6OD0 - chains A and D; structure by X-ray diffraction, 2.15 A resolution.

Chain A:
Protein: Calcium and integrin-binding protein 1
From: Homo sapiens
UniProtKB: Q99828 (CIB1_HUMAN); residue numbers follow UniProt; this construct covers 1-191
Amino-acid sequence (191 residues; row label = number of the first residue in the row):
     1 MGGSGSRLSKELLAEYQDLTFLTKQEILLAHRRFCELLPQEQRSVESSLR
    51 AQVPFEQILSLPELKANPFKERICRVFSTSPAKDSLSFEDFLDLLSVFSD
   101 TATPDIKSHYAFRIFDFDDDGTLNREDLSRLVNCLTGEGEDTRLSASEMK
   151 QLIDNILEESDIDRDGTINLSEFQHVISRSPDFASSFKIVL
Unresolved in the structure: 1-20, 141, 185-191
Ion coordination: Ca2+ site 1: Asp116, Asp118, Asp120, Thr122, Asp127; Ca2+ site 2 near Asp118 (its only coordinating residue here); Ca2+ site 3: Asp161, Asp163, Asp165, Thr167, Glu172
Swiss-Prot annotation at these positions:
  - binding site (Ca(2+)): Asp116, Asp118, Asp120, Thr122, Asp127, Asp161, Asp163, Asp165, Thr167, Glu172
  - lipidation: Gly2 (N-myristoyl glycine)
  - natural variant: Arg72 to Leu191 (deletion: In EV3)
  - mutagenesis: Gly2 (G2A: Inhibits translocation to the plasma membrane. Increased apoptosis after TNF stimulation), Ser78 (S78A: Loss of phosphorylation by PKD/PRKD2; in isoform 2; S78E: Phosphomimetic; promotes tumor growth by an indirect mechanism; in isoform 2), Ile114 to Phe117 (Loss of binding to ITGAV), Phe115 (F115A: Loss of binding to ITGA2B), Asp127 (D127N: Cytoplasmic localization), Leu131 (L131A/T: Loss of binding to ITGA2B), Leu152 to Ile153 (Loss of binding to ITGA2B), Ile153 (I153A: Loss of binding to ITGA2B), Thr167 (T167A: No effect on phosphorylation by PKD/PRKD2; in isoform 2), Glu172 (E172Q: Cytoplasmic localization), Phe173 (F173A: Loss of binding to ITGA2B; F173A: Loss of binding to ITGA2B. Does not inhibit interaction with PAK1)

Chain D:
Protein: Peptide inhibitor UNC10245092
Amino-acid sequence (12 residues; each row starts with the number of its first residue):
     5 SFWYGAMKALYG

How chain A and chain D interact:
Contacting residue pairs (31; chain A residue first):
  Asn67(A) - Leu14(D)  hydrogen bond (side chain-backbone)
  Pro68(A) - Ala13(D)
  Phe69(A) - Leu14(D)  hydrophobic
  Ile73(A) - Leu14(D)  hydrophobic
  Val97(A) - Tyr15(D)
  Phe98(A) - Leu14(D)
  Phe98(A) - Tyr15(D)  hydrophobic
  Lys107(A) - Tyr15(D)  hydrogen bond (backbone-side chain)
  Tyr110(A) - Tyr15(D)
  Ala111(A) - Met11(D)  hydrophobic
  Ala111(A) - Leu14(D)  hydrophobic
  Ala111(A) - Tyr15(D)
  Ile114(A) - Leu14(D)  hydrophobic
  Phe115(A) - Trp7(D)  hydrophobic
  Phe115(A) - Ala10(D)
  Leu128(A) - Trp7(D)  hydrophobic
  Leu131(A) - Trp7(D)  hydrophobic
  Val132(A) - Phe6(D)  hydrophobic
  Leu135(A) - Phe6(D)  hydrophobic
  Leu135(A) - Ala13(D)  hydrophobic
  Ile156(A) - Phe6(D)  hydrophobic
  Ile156(A) - Trp7(D)  hydrophobic
  Ser160(A) - Trp7(D)  hydrogen bond
  Phe173(A) - Trp7(D)  hydrophobic
  Val176(A) - Trp7(D)
  Ile177(A) - Trp7(D)  hydrophobic
  Ile177(A) - Met11(D)  hydrophobic
  Ser180(A) - Ser5(D)
  Pro181(A) - Tyr8(D)
  Asp182(A) - Tyr8(D)
  Phe183(A) - Tyr8(D)  hydrophobic
Interface residues without a listed pair, chain A (27 interface residues in all): Ser108, Leu123, Ile168
Interface residues without a listed pair, chain D (10 interface residues in all): Lys12

In short:
27 residues of chain A face 10 of chain D across their interface; the contacts include 3 hydrogen bonds. Polar
pairs include Asn67(A)-Leu14(D), Lys107(A)-Tyr15(D) and Ser160(A)-Trp7(D). UniProt lists 10 Ca2+-binding
residues and 13 mutagenesis sites on chain A.
Here chain A is Calcium and integrin-binding protein 1 (Homo sapiens) and chain D is Peptide inhibitor
UNC10245092. Entry 6OD0 (Structure of human CIB1 in complex with peptide inhibitor UNC10245092) was determined
by X-ray diffraction (same publication as 6OCX).
